8R3Y - chains L and P of the 3 polymer chains in the assembly; structure by electron microscopy, 3.68 A resolution.

== Chain L ==
Molecule: Lethal(2) giant larvae protein homolog 1
From: Homo sapiens
Reference sequence: Q15334 (L2GL1_HUMAN); residues 15-951 here = UniProt positions 15-951
Sequence (937 residues; numbered 15 to 951; the number before each row is that of its first residue):
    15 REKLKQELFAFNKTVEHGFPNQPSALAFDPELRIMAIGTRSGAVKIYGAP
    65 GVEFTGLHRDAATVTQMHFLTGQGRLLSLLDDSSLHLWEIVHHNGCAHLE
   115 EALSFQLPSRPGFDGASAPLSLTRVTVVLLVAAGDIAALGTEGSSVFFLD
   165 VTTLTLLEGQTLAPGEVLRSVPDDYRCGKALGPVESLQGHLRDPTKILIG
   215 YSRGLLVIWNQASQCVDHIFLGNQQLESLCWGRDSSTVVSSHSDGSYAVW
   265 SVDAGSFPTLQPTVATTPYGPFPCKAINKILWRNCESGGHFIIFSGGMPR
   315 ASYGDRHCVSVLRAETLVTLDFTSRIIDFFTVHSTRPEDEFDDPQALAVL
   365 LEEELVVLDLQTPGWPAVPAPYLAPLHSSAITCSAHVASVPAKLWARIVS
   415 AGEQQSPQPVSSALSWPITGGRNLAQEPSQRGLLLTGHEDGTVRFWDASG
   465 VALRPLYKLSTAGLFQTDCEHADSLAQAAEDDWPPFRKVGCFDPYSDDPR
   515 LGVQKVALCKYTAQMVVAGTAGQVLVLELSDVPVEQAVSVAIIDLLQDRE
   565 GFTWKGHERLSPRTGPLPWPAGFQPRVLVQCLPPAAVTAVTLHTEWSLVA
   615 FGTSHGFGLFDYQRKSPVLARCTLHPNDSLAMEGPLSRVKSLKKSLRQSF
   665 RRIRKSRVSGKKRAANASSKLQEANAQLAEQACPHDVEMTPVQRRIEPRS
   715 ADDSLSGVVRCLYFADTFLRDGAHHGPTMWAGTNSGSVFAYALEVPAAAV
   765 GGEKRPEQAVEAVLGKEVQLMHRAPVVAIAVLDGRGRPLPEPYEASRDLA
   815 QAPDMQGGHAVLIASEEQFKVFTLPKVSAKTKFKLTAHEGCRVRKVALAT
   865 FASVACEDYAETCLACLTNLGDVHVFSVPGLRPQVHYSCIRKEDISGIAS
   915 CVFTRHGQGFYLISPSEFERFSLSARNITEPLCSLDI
Unresolved in the structure: 123-138, 421-426, 486-494, 668-703, 762-770
Modified residues: Ser-663 (phosphoserine; SEP)
Differences from the reference sequence: conflict Gly-148 (Ser in Q15334)
UniProt features mapped onto this chain:
  - modified residue: Ser-663 (Phosphoserine)
  - natural variant: Gly-148 (S148G: this construct carries the variant)
From the paper describing this entry:
  - contacts within the chain: Leu-660/Val-706 (hydrophobic contact), Arg-661/Ser-663
  - post-translational modification sites: Ser-655, Ser-659

== Chain P ==
Molecule: Partitioning defective 6 homolog alpha
From: Homo sapiens
Reference sequence: Q9NPB6 (PAR6A_HUMAN); residue numbers follow UniProt; this construct covers 154-252
Sequence (99 residues; row label = number of the first residue in the row):
   154 THRRVRLHKHGSDRPLGFYIRDGMSVRVAPQGLERVPGIFISRLVRGGLA
   204 ESTGLLAVSDEILEVNGIEVAGKTLDQVTDMMVANSHNLIVTVKPANQR
Unresolved in the structure: 181-185

== How chain L and chain P interact ==
Residue-residue contacts (45; chain L residue first):
  Leu-660(L) / Thr-227(P)
  Leu-660(L) / Leu-228(P)
  Arg-665(L) / Asp-175(P)  salt bridge
  Thr-704(L) / Asp-175(P)
  Pro-705(L) / Arg-174(P)
  Pro-705(L) / Asp-175(P)
  Val-706(L) / Ile-173(P)
  Val-706(L) / Arg-174(P)
  Val-706(L) / Asp-175(P)  hydrogen bond (backbone-side chain)
  Val-706(L) / Leu-228(P)
  Gln-707(L) / Ile-173(P)
  Gln-707(L) / Arg-174(P)
  Gln-707(L) / Ser-195(P)
  Gln-707(L) / Arg-196(P)
  Arg-708(L) / Tyr-172(P)
  Arg-708(L) / Ile-173(P)  hydrogen bond (backbone-backbone)
  Arg-708(L) / Leu-228(P)
  Arg-708(L) / Asp-229(P)  salt bridge
  Arg-708(L) / Thr-232(P)
  Arg-709(L) / Tyr-172(P)  hydrogen bond
  Arg-709(L) / Thr-232(P)  hydrogen bond (backbone-side chain)
  Ile-710(L) / Leu-169(P)
  Ile-710(L) / Phe-171(P)  hydrophobic
  Ile-710(L) / Ile-173(P)  hydrophobic
  Ile-710(L) / Thr-232(P)
  Ile-710(L) / Met-235(P)  hydrophobic
  Glu-711(L) / Val-236(P)
  Pro-712(L) / Leu-169(P)
  Pro-712(L) / Ser-239(P)
  Arg-713(L) / Val-236(P)
  Met-785(L) / His-240(P)  hydrogen bond (backbone-side chain)
  His-786(L) / His-240(P)
  Glu-831(L) / Asp-233(P)
  Glu-831(L) / Val-236(P)
  Glu-831(L) / Ala-237(P)
  Thr-850(L) / Met-234(P)
  Thr-850(L) / Ala-237(P)
  Ala-851(L) / Met-234(P)
  His-852(L) / Ile-221(P)
  Gly-854(L) / Lys-226(P)
  Gly-854(L) / Gln-230(P)  hydrogen bond (backbone-side chain)
  Cys-855(L) / Asp-233(P)
  Arg-856(L) / Asp-233(P)  salt bridge
  Leu-884(L) / Gln-230(P)
  Lys-906(L) / Asp-229(P)  salt bridge
Other interface residues (no listed pair), chain L (25 interface residues in all): Lys-657, Glu-853
Other interface residues (no listed pair), chain P (23 interface residues in all): His-163
From the paper, about this interface:
  - residue pairs: Ile-710(L)/Leu-169(P) (hydrophobic contact), Phe-171(P)/Ile-710(L) (hydrophobic contact), Ile-173(P)/Ile-710(L) (hydrophobic contact), Met-235(P)/Ile-710(L) (hydrophobic contact)
  - interface residues, chain L: Val-706(L), Ile-710(L), Pro-712(L)

== Overview ==
Chain L and chain P form an interface of 25 and 23 residues respectively; the contacts include 6 hydrogen
bonds and 4 salt bridges. Polar contacts include Arg-665(L)/Asp-175(P), Arg-708(L)/Asp-229(P) and
Arg-856(L)/Asp-233(P). The paper describes hydrophobic contacts between Ile-710(L) and Leu-169(P), Phe-171(P)
and Ile-710(L) and Ile-173(P) and Ile-710(L) among others. The paper reports interface residues Val-706(L),
Ile-710(L) and Pro-712(L); modification sites Ser-655(L) and Ser-659(L).
Chain L is Lethal(2) giant larvae protein homolog 1 and chain P is Partitioning defective 6 homolog alpha,
both from Homo sapiens; the structure, Cryo EM structure of a stable LGL/aPKC Iota/Par-6 complex, was
determined by electron microscopy (same publication as 8R3X).
